PDB entry 4DL6 | X-ray diffraction, 2.50 A resolution | chains A and P of the 3 polymer chains in the assembly

# Chain A
Name: DNA polymerase eta
From: Homo sapiens
Notes: EC 2.7.7.7; fragment: hPolh
UniProt: Q9Y253 (POLH_HUMAN); residues 1-432 here = UniProt positions 1-432
Chain sequence (435 residues; numbered -2 to 432; the number before each row is that of its first residue; numbers below 1 keep their minus sign (Gly-2 is residue -2)):
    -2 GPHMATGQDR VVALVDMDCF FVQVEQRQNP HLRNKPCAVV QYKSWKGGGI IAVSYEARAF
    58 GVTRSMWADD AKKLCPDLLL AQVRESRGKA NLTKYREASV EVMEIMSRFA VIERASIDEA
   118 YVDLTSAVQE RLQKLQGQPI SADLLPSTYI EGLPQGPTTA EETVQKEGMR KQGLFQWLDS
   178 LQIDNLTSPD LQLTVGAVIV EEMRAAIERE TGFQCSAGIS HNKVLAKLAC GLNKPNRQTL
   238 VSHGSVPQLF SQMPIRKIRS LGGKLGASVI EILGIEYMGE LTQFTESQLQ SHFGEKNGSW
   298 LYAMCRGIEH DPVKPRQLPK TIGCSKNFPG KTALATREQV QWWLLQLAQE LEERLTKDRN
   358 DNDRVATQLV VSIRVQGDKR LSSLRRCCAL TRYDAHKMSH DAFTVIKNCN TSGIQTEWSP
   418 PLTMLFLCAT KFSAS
Disordered / not traced: -2 to 2, 155-157, 410-412
Differences from the reference sequence: expression tag (-2 to 0)
Ion coordination: Mg2+ site 1: Asp13, Met14, Asp115 (together with XG4); Mg2+ site 2: Asp13, Asp115, Glu116 (together with XG4) (shared with DC9(P) of chain P)
Small-molecule neighbours: XG4 (2'-deoxy-5'-O-[(R)-hydroxy{[(R)-hydroxy(phosphonooxy)phosphoryl]amino}phosphoryl]guanosine): Asp13, Met14, Asp15, Cys16, Phe17, Phe18, Gln38, Ile48, Ala49, Tyr52, Arg55, Arg61, Ile114, Asp115, Lys231
Reported in the primary citation:
  - Mg2+ coordination: Asp13, Asp115, Glu116
  - conformationally variable residues (loop rearrangement): Gln373 to Ser379
  - mutagenesis - W297A: decreased catalytic activity

# Chain P
Molecule: 9-nt DNA strand
Sequence (9 nucleotides; each row starts with the number of its first residue):
     1 TAGTGTGCC
Ion coordination: Mg2+: DC9 (together with XG4) (shared with Asp13(A), Asp115(A), Glu116(A) of chain A)

# Chain A / chain P interface
Contacting residue pairs - 21 pairs, chain A then chain P:
  Ser113(A) - DC9(P)  hydrogen bond to the phosphate
  Asp115(A) - DC9(P)  phosphate contact
  Glu116(A) - DC9(P)  sugar contact
  Lys224(A) - DC9(P)  salt bridge to the phosphate
  Arg256(A) - DC8(P)  phosphate contact
  Ser257(A) - DG7(P)  phosphate contact
  Ser257(A) - DC8(P)  hydrogen bond to the phosphate
  Leu258(A) - DC8(P)  hydrogen bond to the phosphate
  Gly259(A) - DC8(P)  hydrogen bond to the phosphate
  Gly260(A) - DG7(P)  phosphate contact
  Gly260(A) - DC8(P)  phosphate contact
  Lys261(A) - DT6(P)  salt bridge to the phosphate
  Lys261(A) - DG7(P)  hydrogen bond to the phosphate
  Leu262(A) - DG7(P)  hydrogen bond to the phosphate
  Gln365(A) - DA2(P)  phosphate contact
  Arg377(A) - DG5(P)  salt bridge to the phosphate
  Arg377(A) - DT6(P)  salt bridge to the phosphate
  Arg382(A) - DG3(P)  phosphate contact
  Arg382(A) - DT4(P)  hydrogen bond to the phosphate
  Cys384(A) - DG3(P)  hydrogen bond to the phosphate
  Lys428(A) - DA2(P)  salt bridge to the phosphate
Also at the interface, not in a pair above, chain A (19 interface residues in all): Ile255, Leu381, Arg383

# In short
19 residues of chain A face 8 of chain P across their interface; the contacts include 8 hydrogen bonds and 5
salt bridges. Polar pairs include Ser113(A)-DC9(P), Ser257(A)-DC8(P) and Leu258(A)-DC8(P). Ligands of chain A:
compound XG4. From the paper: W297A of chain A reduces catalytic activity; Mg2+ coordination by Asp13(A),
Asp115(A) and Glu116(A).
Chain A is DNA polymerase eta (Homo sapiens) and chain P is a 9-nt DNA strand; the structure, Human DNA
polymerase eta extending primer immediately after cisplatin crosslink (Pt-GG3), was determined by X-ray
diffraction (same publication as 4DL2, 4DL3, 4DL4, 4DL5 and 4DL7).
